Entry 1QF3 (X-ray diffraction, 2.80 A resolution); this record covers chains A and D of the 4 polymer chains in the assembly.

# Chain A (and D)
Molecule: Protein (peanut lectin)
Source organism: Arachis hypogaea
Notes: chain D of this document is another copy of the same molecule, construct and numbering; everything in this record applies to it too
Reference sequence: P02872 (LECG_ARAHY); residues 1-236 here correspond to UniProt positions 24-259 (UniProt number = residue number + 23)
Chain sequence (236 residues; each row starts with the number of its first residue):
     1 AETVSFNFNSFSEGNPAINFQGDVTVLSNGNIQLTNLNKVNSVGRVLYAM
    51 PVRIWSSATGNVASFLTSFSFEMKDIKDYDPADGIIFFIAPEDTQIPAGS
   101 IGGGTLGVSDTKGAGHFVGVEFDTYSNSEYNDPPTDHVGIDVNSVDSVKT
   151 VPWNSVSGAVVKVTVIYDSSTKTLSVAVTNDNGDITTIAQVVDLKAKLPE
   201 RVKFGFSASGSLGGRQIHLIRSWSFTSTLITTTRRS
Not modelled in the structure: 233-236
Bound ions: Mn2+: Glu-121, Asp-123, Asp-132, His-137; Ca2+: Asp-123, Tyr-125, Asn-127, Asp-132
Residues lining bound ligands: methyl beta-D-galactopyranoside (MBG): Asp-80, Ala-82, Asp-83, Gly-103, Gly-104, Tyr-125, Asn-127, Glu-129, Ser-211, Gly-213, Gly-214
UniProt features mapped onto this chain:
  - binding site (Mn(2+)): Glu-121, Asp-123, Asp-132, His-137
  - binding site (Ca(2+)): Asp-123, Tyr-125, Asn-127, Asp-132

# How chain A and chain D interact
Pairs across the interface (36):
  Ala-1(A) / Asp-184(D)
  Thr-3(A) / Asp-184(D)  hydrogen bond
  Ser-64(A) / Ile-185(D)
  Ser-64(A) / Thr-187(D)  hydrogen bond
  Phe-65(A) / Ile-185(D)  hydrophobic
  Leu-66(A) / Thr-179(D)
  Leu-66(A) / Ile-185(D)
  Lys-149(A) / Thr-171(D)
  Ile-166(A) / Ile-166(D)  hydrophobic
  Ile-166(A) / Ala-177(D)  hydrophobic
  Asp-168(A) / Thr-187(D)  hydrogen bond
  Asp-168(A) / Ile-188(D)  hydrogen bond (side chain-backbone)
  Asp-168(A) / Ala-189(D)
  Thr-171(A) / Lys-149(D)
  Thr-171(A) / Ala-189(D)
  Ser-175(A) / Ser-175(D)  hydrogen bond
  Ala-177(A) / Ile-166(D)  hydrophobic
  Thr-179(A) / Leu-66(D)
  Gly-183(A) / Thr-226(D)
  Asp-184(A) / Ala-1(D)
  Asp-184(A) / Thr-3(D)  hydrogen bond
  Asp-184(A) / Thr-228(D)
  Ile-185(A) / Ser-64(D)
  Ile-185(A) / Phe-65(D)  hydrophobic
  Ile-185(A) / Leu-66(D)
  Ile-185(A) / Thr-226(D)
  Ile-185(A) / Thr-228(D)  hydrogen bond (backbone-side chain)
  Thr-187(A) / Ser-64(D)  hydrogen bond
  Thr-187(A) / Asp-168(D)  hydrogen bond
  Ile-188(A) / Asp-168(D)
  Ala-189(A) / Asp-168(D)
  Ala-189(A) / Thr-171(D)
  Thr-226(A) / Gly-183(D)
  Thr-226(A) / Ile-185(D)
  Thr-228(A) / Asp-184(D)
  Thr-228(A) / Ile-185(D)  hydrogen bond (side chain-backbone)
Also at the interface, not in a pair above, chain A (24 interface residues in all): Thr-164, Tyr-167, Ser-169, Thr-173
Also at the interface, not in a pair above, chain D (24 interface residues in all): Thr-164, Tyr-167, Ser-169, Thr-173

# Overview
Chain A and chain D each contribute 24 residues to their interface, with 10 hydrogen bonds. Polar pairs
include Thr-3(A)/Asp-184(D), Ser-64(A)/Thr-187(D) and Asp-168(A)/Thr-187(D). Ligands of chain A: methyl
beta-D-galactopyranoside. From UniProt: 4 Mn2+-binding residues and 4 Ca2+-binding residues on chain A.
Both chains are Protein (peanut lectin) (Arachis hypogaea). Entry 1QF3 (Peanut lectin complexed with
methyl-beta-galactose) was determined by X-ray diffraction (same publication as 1CIW).
